PDB entry 3GFW | X-ray diffraction, 2.74 A resolution | chain A

== Chain A ==
Protein: Dual specificity protein kinase TTK
Source organism: Homo sapiens
Notes: EC 2.7.12.1
UniProtKB: P33981 (TTK_HUMAN); residues 519-808 here = UniProt positions 519-808
Sequence (313 residues; row label = number of the first residue in the row):
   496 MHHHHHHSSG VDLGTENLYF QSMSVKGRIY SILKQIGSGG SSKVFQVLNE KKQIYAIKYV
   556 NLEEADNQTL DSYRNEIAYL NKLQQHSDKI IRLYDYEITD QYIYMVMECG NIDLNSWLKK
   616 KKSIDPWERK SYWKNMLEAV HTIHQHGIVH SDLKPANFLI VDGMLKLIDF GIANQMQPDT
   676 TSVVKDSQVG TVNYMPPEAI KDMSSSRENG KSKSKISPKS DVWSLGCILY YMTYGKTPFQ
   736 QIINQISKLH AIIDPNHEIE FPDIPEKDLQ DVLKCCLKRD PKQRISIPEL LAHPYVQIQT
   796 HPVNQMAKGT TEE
Disordered / not traced: 496-514, 669-684, 698-708, 795-808
Differences from the reference sequence: expression tag (496-518)
Ligand contacts:
  - polyethylene glycol fragment (7PE; 2-(2-(2-(2-(2-(2-ethoxyethoxy)ethoxy)ethoxy)ethoxy)ethoxy)ethanol), molecule 1: Ser537, Lys553, Val555, Tyr568, Glu571, Ile572, Met600, Met602, Ile663, Ala668
  - polyethylene glycol fragment (7PE), molecule 2: Asn576, Gln579, Leu588, Tyr589, Asp590, Tyr591
  - S22 (1-(4-(4-(2-(isopropylsulfonyl)phenylamino)-1H-pyrrolo[2,3-b]pyridin-6-ylamino)-3-methoxyphenyl)piperidin-4-ol): Ile531, Gly532, Val539, Gln541, Ala551, Ile586, Met602, Glu603, Cys604, Gly605, Asn606, Ile607, Asp608, Ser611, Ala651, Leu654, Ile663
What the authors report for this chain:
  - binding site for polyethylene glycol fragment: Lys553
  - binding site for S22: Ile531, Val539, Met602, Glu603, Leu654, Ile663
  - mutagenesis - M602Q (19-fold): decreased binding to Mps1-IN-2

== Overview ==
Chain A binds compound S22 and polyethylene glycol fragment. From the paper: a binding site for S22 at Ile531,
Val539 and Met602 among others; M602Q reduces binding to Mps1-IN-2.
Chain A is Dual specificity protein kinase TTK (Homo sapiens); the structure, Crystal Structure of Human Dual
Specificity Protein Kinase (TTK) in complex with a pyrolo-pyridin ligand, was determined by X-ray diffraction,
deposited together with 3H9F and 3CEK.
